7M2I - chains A and B of the 3 polymer chains in the assembly; structure by X-ray diffraction, 2.69 A resolution.

Chain A:
Molecule: Monoclonal antibody (IgG) against KcsA, Fab heavy chain
Organism: Mus musculus
Notes: antibody fragment or engineered binder
Sequence (219 residues; each row starts with the number of its first residue):
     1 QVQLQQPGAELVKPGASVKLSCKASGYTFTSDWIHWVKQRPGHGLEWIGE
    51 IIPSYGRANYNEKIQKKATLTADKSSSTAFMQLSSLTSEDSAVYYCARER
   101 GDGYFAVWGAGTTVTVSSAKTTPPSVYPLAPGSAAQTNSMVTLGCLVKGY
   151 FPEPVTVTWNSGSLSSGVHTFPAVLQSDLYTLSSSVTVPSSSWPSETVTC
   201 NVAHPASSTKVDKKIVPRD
Disulfides: Cys22-Cys96, Cys145-Cys200

Chain B:
Molecule: Monoclonal antibody (IgG) against KcsA, Fab light chain
Organism: Mus musculus
Notes: antibody fragment or engineered binder
Sequence (212 residues; row label = number of the first residue in the row):
     1 DILLTQSPAILSVSPGERVSFSCRASQSIGTDIHWYQQRTNGSPRLLIKY
    51 ASESISGIPSRFSGSGSGTDFTLSINSVESEDIANYYCQQSNRWPFTFGS
   101 GTKLEIKRADAAPTVSIFPPSSEQLTSGGASVVCFLNNFYPKDINVKWKI
   151 DGSERQNGVLNSWTDQDSKDSTYSMSSTLTLTKDEYERHNSYTCEATHKT
   201 STSPIVKSFNRN
Not modelled in the structure: 212
Disulfides: Cys23-Cys88, Cys134-Cys194

Interface between chain A and chain B:
Pairs across the interface - 74 pairs, chain A then chain B:
  His35(A) - Phe96(B)
  Gln39(A) - Gln38(B)  hydrogen bond
  Gln39(A) - Tyr87(B)
  His43(A) - Tyr87(B)
  Gly44(A) - Tyr87(B)
  Leu45(A) - Pro44(B)  hydrophobic
  Leu45(A) - Tyr87(B)
  Leu45(A) - Phe98(B)  hydrophobic
  Trp47(A) - Trp94(B)  hydrophobic
  Trp47(A) - Pro95(B)  hydrophobic
  Trp47(A) - Phe96(B)
  Glu50(A) - Trp94(B)  hydrogen bond
  Asn59(A) - Trp94(B)
  Tyr60(A) - Trp94(B)
  Lys63(A) - Asp1(B)  salt bridge
  Lys63(A) - Thr97(B)
  Tyr95(A) - Gln38(B)  hydrogen bond
  Tyr95(A) - Gly42(B)  hydrogen bond (side chain-backbone)
  Tyr95(A) - Ser43(B)
  Glu99(A) - Phe96(B)
  Asp102(A) - Tyr50(B)  hydrogen bond (backbone-side chain)
  Gly103(A) - His34(B)
  Gly103(A) - Gln89(B)  hydrogen bond (backbone-side chain)
  Gly103(A) - Ser91(B)
  Gly103(A) - Phe96(B)
  Tyr104(A) - His34(B)
  Tyr104(A) - Tyr36(B)
  Tyr104(A) - Leu46(B)  hydrophobic
  Tyr104(A) - Lys49(B)  hydrogen bond
  Tyr104(A) - Tyr50(B)  hydrophobic
  Phe105(A) - Tyr36(B)  hydrogen bond (backbone-side chain)
  Phe105(A) - Leu46(B)
  Phe105(A) - Gln89(B)
  Phe105(A) - Phe98(B)  hydrophobic
  Trp108(A) - Tyr36(B)
  Trp108(A) - Pro44(B)
  Trp108(A) - Phe98(B)  hydrophobic
  Gly109(A) - Ser43(B)
  Tyr127(A) - Ser121(B)
  Tyr127(A) - Gln124(B)
  Pro128(A) - Ser121(B)
  Pro128(A) - Glu123(B)
  Leu129(A) - Phe118(B)
  Leu129(A) - Val133(B)  hydrophobic
  Ala130(A) - Phe118(B)
  Ala130(A) - Pro119(B)
  Pro131(A) - Phe118(B)
  Thr142(A) - Ser116(B)
  Thr142(A) - Phe118(B)
  Leu143(A) - Phe118(B)  hydrophobic
  Leu146(A) - Ser131(B)
  His169(A) - Asn137(B)
  His169(A) - Asn138(B)  hydrogen bond
  His169(A) - Asp167(B)  salt bridge
  His169(A) - Ser174(B)  hydrogen bond
  Phe171(A) - Phe135(B)  hydrophobic
  Phe171(A) - Asn137(B)
  Phe171(A) - Ser162(B)
  Phe171(A) - Thr164(B)
  Phe171(A) - Ser174(B)
  Phe171(A) - Met175(B)
  Phe171(A) - Ser176(B)
  Pro172(A) - Ser162(B)  hydrogen bond (backbone-side chain)
  Pro172(A) - Trp163(B)
  Pro172(A) - Thr164(B)
  Val174(A) - Leu160(B)  hydrophobic
  Gln176(A) - Leu160(B)
  Ser183(A) - Phe135(B)
  Ser184(A) - Phe135(B)
  Ser185(A) - Phe135(B)
  Ser185(A) - Asn137(B)  hydrogen bond
  Arg218(A) - Pro119(B)
  Arg218(A) - Pro120(B)  hydrogen bond (side chain-backbone)
  Arg218(A) - Ser121(B)
Interface residues without a listed pair, chain A (42 interface residues in all): Val37, Glu62, Ala106, Gly132, Lys148, Ser165, Thr170
Interface residues without a listed pair, chain B (43 interface residues in all): Ser122, Ser127, Lys169, Thr178, Thr180

Summary:
Chain A and chain B form an interface of 42 and 43 residues respectively; the contacts include 13 hydrogen
bonds and 2 salt bridges. Polar pairs include Lys63(A)-Asp1(B), His169(A)-Asp167(B) and Gln39(A)-Gln38(B).
Here chain A is Monoclonal antibody (IgG) against KcsA, Fab heavy chain and chain B is Monoclonal antibody
(IgG) against KcsA, Fab light chain, both from Mus musculus. Entry 7M2I (Structural Snapshots of Intermediates
in the Gating of a K+ Channel) was determined by X-ray diffraction (same publication as 7M2H, 7M2J and 7RP0).
